PDB entry 4CI3 | X-ray diffraction, 3.50 A resolution | chains A and B

[Chain A]
Name: DNA damage-binding protein 1
From: Homo sapiens
Reference sequence: Q16531 (DDB1_HUMAN); residues 1-1140 here = UniProt positions 1-1140
Sequence (1158 residues; each row starts with the number of its first residue; numbers below 1 keep their minus sign (Met-17 is residue -17)):
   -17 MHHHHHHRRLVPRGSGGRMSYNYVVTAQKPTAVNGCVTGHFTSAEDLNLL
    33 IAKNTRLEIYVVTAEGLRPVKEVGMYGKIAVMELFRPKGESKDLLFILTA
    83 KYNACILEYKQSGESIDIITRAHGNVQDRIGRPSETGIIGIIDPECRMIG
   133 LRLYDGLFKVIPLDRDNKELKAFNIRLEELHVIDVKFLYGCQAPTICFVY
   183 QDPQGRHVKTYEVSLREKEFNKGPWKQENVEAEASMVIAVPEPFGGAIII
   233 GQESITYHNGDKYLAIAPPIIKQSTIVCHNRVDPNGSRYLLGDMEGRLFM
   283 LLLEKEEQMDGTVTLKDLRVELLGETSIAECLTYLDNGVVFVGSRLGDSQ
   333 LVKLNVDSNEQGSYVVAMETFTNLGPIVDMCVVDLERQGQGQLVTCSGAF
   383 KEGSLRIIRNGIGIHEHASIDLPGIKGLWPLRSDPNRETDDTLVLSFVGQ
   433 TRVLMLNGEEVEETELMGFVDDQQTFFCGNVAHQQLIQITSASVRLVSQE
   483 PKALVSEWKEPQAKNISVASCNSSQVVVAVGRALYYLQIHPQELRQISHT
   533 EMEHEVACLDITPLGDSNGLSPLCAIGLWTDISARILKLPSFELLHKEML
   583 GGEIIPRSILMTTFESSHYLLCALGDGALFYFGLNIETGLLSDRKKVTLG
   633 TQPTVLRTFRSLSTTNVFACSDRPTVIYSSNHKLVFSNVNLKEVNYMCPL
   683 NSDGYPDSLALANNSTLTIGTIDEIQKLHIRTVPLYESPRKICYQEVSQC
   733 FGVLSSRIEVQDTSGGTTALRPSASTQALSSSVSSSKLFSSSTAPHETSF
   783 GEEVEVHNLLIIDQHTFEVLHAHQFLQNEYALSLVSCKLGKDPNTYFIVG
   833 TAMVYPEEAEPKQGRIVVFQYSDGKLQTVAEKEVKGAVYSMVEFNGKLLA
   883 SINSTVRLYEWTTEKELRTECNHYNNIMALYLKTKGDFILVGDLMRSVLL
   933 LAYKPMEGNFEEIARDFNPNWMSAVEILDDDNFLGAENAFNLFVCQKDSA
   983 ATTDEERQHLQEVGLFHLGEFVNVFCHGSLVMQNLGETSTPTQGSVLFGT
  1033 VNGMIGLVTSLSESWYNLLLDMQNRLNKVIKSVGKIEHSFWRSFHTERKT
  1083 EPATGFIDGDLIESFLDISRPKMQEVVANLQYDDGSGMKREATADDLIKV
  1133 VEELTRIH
Disordered / not traced: -17 to 1, 146-149, 286-299, 772-783, 980-983, 1015-1021, 1114-1120
Construct notes: expression tag (-17 to 0)
UniProt features mapped onto this chain:
  - modified residue: Ser2 (N-acetylserine), Lys1067 (N6-acetyllysine), Thr1125 (Phosphothreonine)
  - cross-link: Lys1121 (Glycyl lysine isopeptide (Lys-Gly) (interchain with G-Cter in SUMO2))
  - natural variant: Asp184 to Gln186 (deletion: In WHIKERS), Arg188 (R188Q: In WHIKERS; R188W: In WHIKERS), Glu213 (E213K: In WHIKERS), Phe429 (F429V: In WHIKERS)
  - mutagenesis: Tyr316 to Asn319 (Impairs interaction with DDA1), Glu537 (E537A: Slightly impairs interaction with CUL4A), Trp561 (W561A: Strongly impairs interaction with CUL4A), Glu840 to Glu842 (Impairs interaction with AMBRA1, DTL, DET1, DCAF1, DCAF5, DCAF11 and DCAF8), Met910 to Tyr913 (Impairs interaction with AMBRA1, DTL and DCAF5), Trp953 (W953A: Impairs interaction with AMBRA1, ERCC8, DCAF5 and DCAF11)

[Chain B]
Name: Protein cereblon
From: Gallus gallus
Reference sequence: P0CF65 (CRBN_CHICK); numbering as in UniProt (aligned over 1-445)
Sequence (469 residues; each row starts with the number of its first residue; numbers below 1 keep their minus sign (Met-23 is residue -23)):
   -23 MDWSHPQFEKSAVDENLYFQGGGRMAAEEGGDGRRNMGNPPPPAPAESEE
    27 EDDNEMEVEDQDGKEAEKPNMINFDTSLPTSHMYLGSDMEEFHGRTLHDD
    77 DSCQVIPVLPHVMVMLIPGQTLPLQLFHPQEVSMVRNLIQKDRTFAVLAY
   127 SNVREREAHFGTTAEIYAYREEQEYGIETVKVKAIGRQRFKVLEIRTQSD
   177 GIQQAKVQILPERVLPSTMSAVQLQSLSRRHIFPSSKPKVWQDRAFRQWW
   227 QKYQKRKFHCASLTSWPPWLYSLYDAETLMERVKRQLHEWDENLKDESLP
   277 TNPIDFSYRVAACLPIDDALRIQLLKIGSAIQRLRCELDIMNKCTSLCCK
   327 QCQDTEITTKNEIFSLSLCGPMAAYVNPHGYIHETLTVYKACNLNLSGRP
   377 STEHSWFPGYAWTIAQCRICGNHMGWKFTATKKDMSPQKFWGLTRSALLP
   427 RIPEAEDELGHDRSPLLCL
Disordered / not traced: -23 to 46, 209-219, 428-445
Construct notes: expression tag (-23 to 0)
UniProt features mapped onto this chain:
  - binding site (Zn(2+)): Cys325, Cys328, Cys393, Cys396
  - binding site ((S)-thalidomide): His380, Trp382, Trp388
Metal / ion sites: Zn2+: Cys325, Cys328, Cys393, Cys396
Small-molecule neighbours: S-Pomalidomide (Y70): Val352, Asn353, Pro354, His355, His359, Glu379, His380, Ser381, Trp382, Trp388, Trp402, Phe404
What the authors report for this chain:
  - binding site for S-Pomalidomide: Pro354, His380, Trp382, Trp388, Trp402, Phe404
  - mutagenesis - Y386A/W388A: abolished binding to S-Pomalidomide
  - mutagenesis - Y386A/W388A: decreased catalytic activity on MEIS2

[Chain A / chain B interface]
Contacting residue pairs (88; chain A residue first):
  Glu117(A) - His207(B)  salt bridge
  Glu117(A) - Ile208(B)
  Thr118(A) - Ser204(B)  hydrogen bond (backbone-side chain)
  Thr118(A) - Arg205(B)
  Ile165(A) - Arg205(B)
  Ile165(A) - His207(B)
  Asp166(A) - Arg205(B)  salt bridge
  Gln183(A) - His207(B)  hydrogen bond
  Arg188(A) - His207(B)
  Glu215(A) - Lys228(B)
  Glu215(A) - Arg232(B)  salt bridge
  Ser217(A) - Arg205(B)
  Met218(A) - Arg205(B)
  Thr257(A) - Arg206(B)  hydrogen bond
  Val259(A) - Ser202(B)
  Val259(A) - Leu203(B)  hydrophobic
  Val259(A) - Arg205(B)  hydrogen bond (backbone-side chain)
  Met276(A) - Leu203(B)  hydrophobic
  Met276(A) - Arg206(B)
  Glu312(A) - Gln201(B)
  Glu312(A) - Ser202(B)  hydrogen bond (side chain-backbone)
  Arg327(A) - Val198(B)  hydrogen bond (side chain-backbone)
  Arg327(A) - Leu200(B)  hydrogen bond (side chain-backbone)
  Arg327(A) - Gln201(B)
  Leu328(A) - Leu239(B)  hydrophobic
  Pro358(A) - Leu239(B)
  Val360(A) - Ser238(B)
  Val360(A) - Leu239(B)
  Val360(A) - Thr240(B)
  Val360(A) - Ser241(B)
  Phe382(A) - His235(B)
  Phe382(A) - Ser238(B)
  Arg722(A) - Ser238(B)
  Arg722(A) - Thr240(B)  hydrogen bond (side chain-backbone)
  Arg722(A) - Ser241(B)
  Arg722(A) - Trp242(B)
  Lys723(A) - Ser241(B)
  Glu785(A) - Lys231(B)  hydrogen bond (backbone-side chain)
  Tyr812(A) - Pro243(B)
  Tyr812(A) - Trp245(B)
  Leu814(A) - Trp245(B)  hydrophobic
  Val836(A) - Trp245(B)
  Pro838(A) - Gln227(B)
  Ala841(A) - Leu249(B)
  Ala841(A) - Arg258(B)
  Glu842(A) - Leu249(B)
  Glu842(A) - Arg311(B)  salt bridge
  Pro843(A) - Trp245(B)  hydrophobic
  Tyr871(A) - Trp242(B)
  Tyr871(A) - Trp245(B)  hydrophobic
  Tyr871(A) - Leu246(B)  hydrophobic
  Tyr871(A) - Leu249(B)
  Met910(A) - Leu249(B)  hydrophobic
  Met910(A) - Tyr250(B)
  Met910(A) - Arg311(B)
  Leu912(A) - Trp242(B)
  Leu912(A) - Leu246(B)  hydrophobic
  Tyr913(A) - Trp242(B)  hydrogen bond
  Asp925(A) - Tyr250(B)  hydrogen bond
  Leu926(A) - Thr194(B)
  Leu926(A) - Trp242(B)
  Leu926(A) - Tyr247(B)  hydrophobic
  Leu926(A) - Tyr250(B)  hydrophobic
  Met927(A) - Leu191(B)  hydrophobic
  Met927(A) - Tyr250(B)  hydrophobic
  Met927(A) - Ser305(B)
  Met927(A) - Ile307(B)  hydrophobic
  Met927(A) - Gln308(B)
  Ser929(A) - Gln308(B)
  Asn950(A) - Arg189(B)  hydrogen bond
  Pro951(A) - Arg189(B)  hydrogen bond (backbone-side chain)
  Pro951(A) - Leu191(B)
  Pro951(A) - Gln308(B)
  Asn952(A) - Leu191(B)
  Trp953(A) - Leu191(B)
  Trp953(A) - Pro192(B)  hydrogen bond (side chain-backbone)
  Trp953(A) - Ser193(B)
  Trp953(A) - Thr194(B)
  Trp953(A) - Tyr250(B)
  Ser955(A) - Ser241(B)
  Asn970(A) - Ala197(B)
  Phe972(A) - Ala197(B)
  Phe1003(A) - Thr240(B)
  Asn1005(A) - Leu239(B)  hydrogen bond (side chain-backbone)
  Asn1005(A) - Thr240(B)
  Asn1005(A) - Ser241(B)
  Val1033(A) - Leu239(B)
  Glu1079(A) - Pro192(B)
Also at the interface, not in a pair above, chain A (55 interface residues in all): Asn16, Lys60, Ala82, Gln234, Ala381, Ala834, Ala869, Asn908
Also at the interface, not in a pair above, chain B (40 interface residues in all): Gln199, Ala237, Asp315

[In short]
55 residues of chain A face 40 of chain B across their interface; the contacts include 15 hydrogen bonds and 4
salt bridges. Polar contacts include Glu117(A)-His207(B), Asp166(A)-Arg205(B) and Glu215(A)-Arg232(B). From
the paper: a binding site for S-Pomalidomide at Pro354(B), His380(B) and Trp382(B) among others; Y386A/W388A
of chain B abolish binding to S-Pomalidomide.
Chain A is DNA damage-binding protein 1 (Homo sapiens) and chain B is Protein cereblon (Gallus gallus); the
structure, Structure of the DDB1-CRBN E3 ubiquitin ligase bound to Pomalidomide, was determined by X-ray
diffraction together with 4CI1 and 4CI2 from the same study.
